3V57 - chains A and B; structure by X-ray diffraction, 1.70 A resolution.

== Chain A ==
Protein: Phycoerythrin alpha subunit
Source organism: Porphyridium purpureum
Reference sequence: E2IH77 (E2IH77_PORCR); residues 1-164 here = UniProt positions 1-164
Chain sequence (164 residues; row label = number of the first residue in the row):
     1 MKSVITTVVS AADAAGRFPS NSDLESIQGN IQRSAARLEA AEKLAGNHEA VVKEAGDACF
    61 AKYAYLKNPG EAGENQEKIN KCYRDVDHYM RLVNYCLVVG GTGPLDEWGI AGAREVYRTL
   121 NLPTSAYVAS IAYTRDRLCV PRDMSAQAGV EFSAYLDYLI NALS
Covalent attachments: phycoerythrobilin (PEB) linked to Cys-82, Cys-139
Residues lining bound ligands:
  - phycoerythrobilin (PEB), molecule 1: Leu-24, Glu-25, Gln-28
  - phycoerythrobilin (PEB), molecule 2: Lys-43, Leu-44, Asn-47, Ala-50, Val-51, Glu-54, Thr-134, Arg-137, Leu-138, Arg-142, Asp-143, Met-144, Phe-152
  - phycoerythrobilin (PEB), molecule 3: Cys-59, Phe-60, Leu-66, Ala-72, Gly-73, Lys-78, Lys-81, Arg-84, Asp-85, His-88, Tyr-89, Leu-92, Trp-108, Gly-109, Val-116, Tyr-117, Leu-120, Leu-122, Pro-123, Ala-126, Tyr-127

== Chain B ==
Protein: Phycoerythrin beta subunit
Source organism: Porphyridium purpureum
Reference sequence: E2IH76 (E2IH76_PORCR); numbering as in UniProt (aligned over 1-177)
Chain sequence (177 residues; each row starts with the number of its first residue):
     1 MLDAFSRVVV NSDAKAAYVG GSDLQALKSF IADGNKRLDA VNSIVSNASC MVSDAVSGMI
    61 CENPGLISPG GNCYTNRRMA ACLRDGEIIL RYVSYALLAG DASVLEDRCL NGLKETYIAL
   121 GVPTNSSIRA VSIMKAQAVA FITNTATERK MSFAAGDCTS LASEVASYFD RVGAAIS
Modified / non-standard residues: Asn-72 (n-methyl asparagine; MEN)
Covalent attachments: phycoerythrobilin (PEB) linked to Cys-50, Cys-61, Cys-82, Cys-158
Residues lining bound ligands:
  - phycoerythrobilin (PEB), molecule 1: Ala-32, Asn-35, Lys-36, Leu-38, Asp-39, Ala-40, Ile-142, Thr-143, Asn-144, Phe-153, Ala-154, Ala-155, Gly-156, Asp-157, Leu-161
  - phycoerythrobilin (PEB), molecule 2: Asn-47, Met-51, Asp-54, Ser-57, Gly-58, Glu-62, Arg-129, Ile-133, Ala-136, Gln-137, Ala-140, Phe-141, Thr-145, Ala-146, Thr-147, Glu-148, Arg-149
  - phycoerythrobilin (PEB), molecule 3: Val-56, Met-59, Leu-66, Asn-72, Cys-73, Arg-77, Arg-78, Ala-81, Asp-85, Ile-88, Tyr-92, Arg-108, Cys-109, Leu-113, Thr-116, Tyr-117, Leu-120, Val-122, Pro-123, Ser-126, Ser-127, Ala-130
  - phycoerythrobilin (PEB), molecule 4: Ser-57, Ile-60, Ile-67, Tyr-74, Thr-75, Asn-76, Met-79

== Interface between chain A and chain B ==
Residue-residue contacts (65; chain A residue first):
  Met-1(A) / Met-1(B)  hydrogen bond (backbone-backbone)
  Met-1(A) / Ser-6(B)
  Ser-3(A) / Asp-3(B)  hydrogen bond
  Ile-5(A) / Asp-3(B)
  Ile-5(A) / Ala-99(B)  hydrophobic
  Thr-6(A) / Met-1(B)
  Thr-6(A) / Asp-3(B)
  Val-9(A) / Met-1(B)  hydrophobic
  Val-9(A) / Tyr-95(B)  hydrophobic
  Ser-10(A) / Arg-108(B)  hydrogen bond
  Ala-12(A) / Tyr-95(B)  hydrogen bond (backbone-side chain)
  Asp-13(A) / Arg-91(B)  salt bridge
  Asp-13(A) / Tyr-92(B)  hydrogen bond
  Asp-13(A) / Tyr-95(B)  hydrogen bond (backbone-side chain)
  Asp-13(A) / Arg-108(B)  salt bridge
  Gly-16(A) / Arg-91(B)
  Arg-17(A) / Arg-91(B)
  Arg-17(A) / Tyr-95(B)  hydrogen bond (backbone-side chain)
  Phe-18(A) / Ala-48(B)  hydrophobic
  Phe-18(A) / Glu-87(B)
  Phe-18(A) / Leu-90(B)
  Phe-18(A) / Arg-91(B)
  Phe-18(A) / Ser-94(B)
  Pro-19(A) / Val-41(B)  hydrophobic
  Pro-19(A) / Val-45(B)
  Pro-19(A) / Ser-94(B)
  Pro-19(A) / Tyr-95(B)
  Pro-19(A) / Leu-98(B)  hydrophobic
  Leu-24(A) / Leu-38(B)
  Leu-24(A) / Leu-98(B)  hydrophobic
  Ile-27(A) / Leu-38(B)  hydrophobic
  Ile-27(A) / Leu-98(B)  hydrophobic
  Gln-28(A) / Asn-35(B)  hydrogen bond
  Ile-31(A) / Gly-34(B)
  Ser-34(A) / Ile-31(B)
  Leu-38(A) / Ile-31(B)  hydrophobic
  Ala-41(A) / Val-19(B)
  Glu-42(A) / Gly-21(B)
  Glu-42(A) / Leu-24(B)
  Glu-42(A) / Lys-28(B)  salt bridge
  Ala-45(A) / Tyr-18(B)  hydrophobic
  Ala-45(A) / Val-19(B)
  Ala-45(A) / Gly-20(B)
  His-48(A) / Tyr-18(B)
  Asp-87(A) / Tyr-18(B)  hydrogen bond
  Met-90(A) / Tyr-18(B)
  Arg-91(A) / Asp-13(B)  salt bridge
  Arg-91(A) / Ala-16(B)
  Arg-91(A) / Ala-17(B)
  Arg-91(A) / Tyr-18(B)  hydrogen bond (backbone-side chain)
  Asn-94(A) / Tyr-18(B)
  Asn-94(A) / Val-19(B)  hydrogen bond (side chain-backbone)
  Tyr-95(A) / Val-9(B)  hydrophobic
  Tyr-95(A) / Ser-12(B)
  Tyr-95(A) / Asp-13(B)  hydrogen bond (side chain-backbone)
  Tyr-95(A) / Ala-17(B)  hydrogen bond (side chain-backbone)
  Tyr-95(A) / Val-19(B)  hydrophobic
  Val-98(A) / Phe-5(B)
  Val-98(A) / Val-19(B)  hydrophobic
  Val-98(A) / Leu-27(B)  hydrophobic
  Val-99(A) / Ser-6(B)
  Val-99(A) / Val-9(B)  hydrophobic
  Trp-108(A) / Val-9(B)  hydrophobic
  Trp-108(A) / Val-10(B)  hydrophobic
  Trp-108(A) / Asp-13(B)
Other interface residues (no listed pair), chain A (34 interface residues in all): Asn-30, Leu-44, Val-52, Pro-104
Other interface residues (no listed pair), chain B (36 interface residues in all): Leu-2, Asn-42, Val-104

== Summary ==
34 residues of chain A and 36 residues of chain B are in contact, with 13 hydrogen bonds and 4 salt bridges.
Polar pairs include Asp-13(A)/Arg-91(B), Asp-13(A)/Arg-108(B) and Glu-42(A)/Lys-28(B). Bound to chain A:
phycoerythrobilin. Bound to chain B: phycoerythrobilin.
Chain A is Phycoerythrin alpha subunit and chain B is Phycoerythrin beta subunit, both from Porphyridium
purpureum; the structure, Crystal Structure of the B-phycoerythrin from the red algae Porphyridium Cruentum at
pH8, was determined by X-ray diffraction (same publication as 3V58).
